Entry 5JHF (X-ray diffraction, 3.21 A resolution); this record covers chains C and F of the 10 polymer chains in the assembly.

# Chain C (and F)
Name: KLTH0D15642p
Organism: Lachancea thermotolerans (strain ATCC 56472 / CBS 6340 / NRRL Y-8284)
Notes: chain F of this document is another copy of the same molecule, construct and numbering; everything in this record applies to it too
Reference sequence: C5DFJ6 (C5DFJ6_LACTC); numbering as in UniProt (aligned over 1-413)
Chain sequence (413 residues; each row starts with the number of its first residue):
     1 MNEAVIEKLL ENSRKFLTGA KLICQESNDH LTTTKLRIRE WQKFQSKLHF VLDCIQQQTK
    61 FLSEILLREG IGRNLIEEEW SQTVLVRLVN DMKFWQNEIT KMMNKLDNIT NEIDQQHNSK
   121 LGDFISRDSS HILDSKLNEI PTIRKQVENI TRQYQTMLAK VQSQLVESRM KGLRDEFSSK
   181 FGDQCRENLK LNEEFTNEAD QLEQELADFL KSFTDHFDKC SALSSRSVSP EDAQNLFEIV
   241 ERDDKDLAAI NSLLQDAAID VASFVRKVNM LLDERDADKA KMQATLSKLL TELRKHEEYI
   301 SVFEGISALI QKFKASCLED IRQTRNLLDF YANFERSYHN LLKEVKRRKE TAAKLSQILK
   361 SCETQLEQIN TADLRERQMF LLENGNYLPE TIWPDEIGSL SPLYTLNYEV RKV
Not modelled in the structure: 176-184 (chain F: 180-187)

# How chain C and chain F interact
Disulfides between the chains: Cys-362(C)/Cys-362(F)
Residue-residue contacts (114; chain C residue first):
  Asn-111(C) / Ile-392(F)
  Ile-113(C) / Ile-392(F)
  Phe-124(C) / Pro-389(F)  hydrophobic
  Phe-124(C) / Thr-391(F)
  Phe-124(C) / Ile-392(F)  hydrophobic
  Phe-330(C) / Asn-386(F)
  Phe-330(C) / Tyr-387(F)  hydrophobic
  Asn-333(C) / Tyr-387(F)
  Phe-334(C) / Tyr-387(F)
  Phe-334(C) / Leu-388(F)  hydrophobic
  Arg-336(C) / Glu-383(F)  salt bridge
  Arg-336(C) / Tyr-387(F)
  Ser-337(C) / Asn-384(F)  hydrogen bond
  Ser-337(C) / Tyr-387(F)
  Ser-337(C) / Leu-388(F)
  Tyr-338(C) / Leu-388(F)
  Tyr-338(C) / Ile-392(F)  hydrophobic
  Asn-340(C) / Phe-380(F)
  Asn-340(C) / Asn-384(F)  hydrogen bond
  Leu-341(C) / Phe-380(F)  hydrophobic
  Leu-341(C) / Ile-392(F)  hydrophobic
  Leu-341(C) / Trp-393(F)  hydrophobic
  Glu-344(C) / Arg-377(F)
  Glu-344(C) / Trp-393(F)
  Val-345(C) / Trp-393(F)  hydrophobic
  Arg-347(C) / Asp-373(F)  salt bridge
  Arg-347(C) / Glu-376(F)
  Arg-347(C) / Arg-377(F)
  Arg-348(C) / Arg-377(F)
  Arg-348(C) / Trp-393(F)
  Arg-348(C) / Glu-396(F)  salt bridge
  Arg-348(C) / Ile-397(F)
  Arg-348(C) / Ser-399(F)
  Arg-348(C) / Leu-403(F)
  Thr-351(C) / Ile-369(F)
  Thr-351(C) / Asp-373(F)
  Lys-354(C) / Ile-369(F)
  Leu-355(C) / Leu-366(F)  hydrophobic
  Leu-355(C) / Ile-369(F)  hydrophobic
  Ile-358(C) / Cys-362(F)  hydrophobic
  Ile-358(C) / Gln-365(F)
  Ile-358(C) / Leu-366(F)  hydrophobic
  Ile-358(C) / Ile-369(F)  hydrophobic
  Leu-359(C) / Leu-366(F)  hydrophobic
  Cys-362(C) / Ile-358(F)  hydrophobic
  Cys-362(C) / Cys-362(F)  disulfide
  Gln-365(C) / Ile-358(F)
  Leu-366(C) / Leu-355(F)  hydrophobic
  Leu-366(C) / Ile-358(F)  hydrophobic
  Leu-366(C) / Leu-359(F)  hydrophobic
  Ile-369(C) / Thr-351(F)
  Ile-369(C) / Leu-355(F)  hydrophobic
  Asp-373(C) / Arg-347(F)  salt bridge
  Asp-373(C) / Thr-351(F)
  Glu-376(C) / Arg-347(F)  salt bridge
  Arg-377(C) / Glu-344(F)
  Arg-377(C) / Arg-347(F)
  Arg-377(C) / Arg-348(F)
  Arg-377(C) / Arg-411(F)
  Phe-380(C) / Asn-340(F)
  Phe-380(C) / Leu-341(F)  hydrophobic
  Glu-383(C) / Arg-336(F)  salt bridge
  Asn-384(C) / Arg-336(F)
  Asn-384(C) / Ser-337(F)  hydrogen bond
  Asn-384(C) / Asn-340(F)  hydrogen bond
  Asn-386(C) / Phe-330(F)
  Tyr-387(C) / Phe-330(F)  hydrophobic
  Tyr-387(C) / Asn-333(F)
  Tyr-387(C) / Phe-334(F)
  Tyr-387(C) / Arg-336(F)
  Tyr-387(C) / Ser-337(F)
  Leu-388(C) / Ser-337(F)
  Leu-388(C) / Tyr-338(F)
  Pro-389(C) / Phe-124(F)  hydrophobic
  Thr-391(C) / Phe-124(F)
  Ile-392(C) / Asn-111(F)
  Ile-392(C) / Ile-113(F)
  Ile-392(C) / Phe-124(F)  hydrophobic
  Ile-392(C) / Tyr-338(F)  hydrophobic
  Ile-392(C) / Leu-341(F)  hydrophobic
  Trp-393(C) / Ile-113(F)
  Trp-393(C) / Leu-341(F)  hydrophobic
  Trp-393(C) / Val-345(F)  hydrophobic
  Trp-393(C) / Arg-348(F)
  Glu-396(C) / Arg-348(F)  salt bridge
  Glu-396(C) / Arg-411(F)  salt bridge
  Ile-397(C) / Arg-348(F)
  Ser-399(C) / Arg-411(F)
  Ser-401(C) / Arg-411(F)  hydrogen bond (backbone-side chain)
  Pro-402(C) / Arg-411(F)  hydrogen bond (backbone-side chain)
  Leu-403(C) / Arg-348(F)
  Leu-403(C) / Glu-409(F)
  Leu-403(C) / Val-410(F)
  Leu-403(C) / Arg-411(F)  hydrogen bond (backbone-backbone)
  Tyr-404(C) / Leu-355(F)  hydrophobic
  Tyr-404(C) / Glu-409(F)
  Thr-405(C) / Asn-407(F)
  Thr-405(C) / Tyr-408(F)
  Thr-405(C) / Glu-409(F)  hydrogen bond (backbone-backbone)
  Leu-406(C) / Leu-406(F)  hydrophobic
  Leu-406(C) / Asn-407(F)
  Asn-407(C) / Leu-406(F)
  Asn-407(C) / Asn-407(F)  hydrogen bond (backbone-backbone)
  Tyr-408(C) / Thr-405(F)
  Glu-409(C) / Leu-403(F)
  Glu-409(C) / Tyr-404(F)
  Glu-409(C) / Thr-405(F)  hydrogen bond (backbone-backbone)
  Val-410(C) / Leu-403(F)
  Arg-411(C) / Arg-377(F)
  Arg-411(C) / Glu-396(F)  salt bridge
  Arg-411(C) / Ser-401(F)  hydrogen bond (side chain-backbone)
  Arg-411(C) / Pro-402(F)  hydrogen bond (side chain-backbone)
  Arg-411(C) / Leu-403(F)  hydrogen bond (backbone-backbone)
  Val-413(C) / Glu-396(F)
Also at the interface, not in a pair above, chain C (55 interface residues in all): Leu-121, Ala-352, Gly-385
Also at the interface, not in a pair above, chain F (53 interface residues in all): Leu-121, Gly-385, Val-413

# Summary
55 residues of chain C face 53 of chain F across their interface; the contacts include 1 disulfide bond, 13
hydrogen bonds and 9 salt bridges. Polar contacts include Arg-336(C)/Glu-383(F), Arg-347(C)/Asp-373(F) and
Arg-348(C)/Glu-396(F).
Both chains are KLTH0D15642p (Lachancea thermotolerans (strain ATCC 56472 / CBS 6340 / NRRL Y-8284)). Entry
5JHF (Crystal structure of Atg13(17BR)-Atg13(17LR)-Atg17-Atg29-Atg31 complex) was determined by X-ray
diffraction.
